PDB entry 2B0D | X-ray diffraction, 2.00 A resolution | chains A and B of the 4 polymer chains in the assembly

# Chain A (and B)
Molecule: Type II restriction enzyme EcoRV
From: Escherichia coli
Notes: EC 3.1.21.4; chain B of this document is another copy of the same molecule, construct and numbering; everything in this record applies to it too
UniProt: P04390 (T2E5_ECOLI); residues 1-245 here correspond to UniProt positions 0-244 (UniProt number = residue number - 1)
Sequence (245 residues; numbered 1 to 245; the number before each row is that of its first residue):
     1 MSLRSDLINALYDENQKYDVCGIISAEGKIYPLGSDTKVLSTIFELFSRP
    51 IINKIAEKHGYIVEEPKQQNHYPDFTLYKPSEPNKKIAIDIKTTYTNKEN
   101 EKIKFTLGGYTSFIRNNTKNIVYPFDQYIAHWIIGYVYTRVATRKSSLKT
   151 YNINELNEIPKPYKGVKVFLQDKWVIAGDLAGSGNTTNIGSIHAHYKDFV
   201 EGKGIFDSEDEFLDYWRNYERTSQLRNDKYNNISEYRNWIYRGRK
Unresolved in the structure: 1, 99-100, 142-147 (chain B: 1, 99-100, 144-146)
Bound ions: Ca2+ site 1: Glu45, Asp74; Ca2+ site 2: Asp74, Asp90 (shared with 1 residue of chain C)

# Chain A / chain B interface
Contacting residue pairs (81):
  Glu14(A) with Lys29(B); Tyr31(B), hydrogen bond
  Lys17(A) with Glu27(B)
  Tyr18(A) with Ser25(B); Glu27(B); Lys29(B), hydrogen bond; Tyr31(B)
  Asp19(A) with Ser25(B); Ala26(B), hydrogen bond (backbone-backbone); Glu27(B), hydrogen bond (backbone-side chain)
  Val20(A) with Ile23(B), hydrophobic; Ile24(B); Ser25(B)
  Cys21(A) with Ile24(B), hydrogen bond (backbone-backbone); Ser25(B); Ala26(B), hydrogen bond (side chain-backbone)
  Gly22(A) with Ile23(B); Ile24(B), hydrogen bond (backbone-backbone)
  Ile23(A) with Val20(B), hydrophobic; Gly22(B); Ile23(B), hydrophobic; Ile43(B), hydrophobic; Leu46(B), hydrophobic
  Ile24(A) with Val20(B); Cys21(B), hydrogen bond (backbone-backbone); Gly22(B), hydrogen bond (backbone-backbone); Leu156(B), hydrophobic
  Ser25(A) with Asp19(B); Val20(B); Cys21(B); Leu156(B)
  Ala26(A) with Asp19(B), hydrogen bond (backbone-backbone); Cys21(B), hydrogen bond (backbone-side chain); Leu156(B); Lys161(B)
  Glu27(A) with Lys17(B); Tyr18(B); Asp19(B), hydrogen bond (side chain-backbone)
  Gly28(A) with Leu156(B)
  Lys29(A) with Glu14(B), salt bridge; Tyr18(B)
  Tyr31(A) with Glu14(B), hydrogen bond; Tyr18(B); Leu46(B); Phe47(B); Pro50(B), hydrophobic
  Pro32(A) with Leu46(B)
  Leu33(A) with Leu46(B), hydrophobic
  Gly34(A) with Leu46(B); Arg49(B)
  Lys38(A) with Thr42(B), hydrogen bond (backbone-side chain)
  Val39(A) with Thr42(B); Leu46(B), hydrophobic
  Thr42(A) with Lys38(B), hydrogen bond (side chain-backbone); Val39(B); Thr42(B), hydrogen bond
  Ile43(A) with Ile23(B)
  Leu46(A) with Ile23(B), hydrophobic; Tyr31(B); Pro32(B); Leu33(B), hydrophobic; Gly34(B)
  Phe47(A) with Tyr31(B)
  Arg49(A) with Ser147(B), hydrogen bond (side chain-backbone); Leu148(B)
  Pro50(A) with Tyr31(B), hydrophobic; Leu148(B); Thr150(B)
  Asn53(A) with Leu148(B), hydrogen bond (side chain-backbone)
  Glu65(A) with Leu148(B)
  Leu148(A) with Arg49(B); Pro50(B); Asn53(B)
  Thr150(A) with Pro50(B)
  Ile153(A) with Ile153(B), hydrophobic
  Leu156(A) with Ile24(B), hydrophobic; Ser25(B); Ala26(B); Gly28(B)
  Asn157(A) with Ala26(B), hydrogen bond (side chain-backbone)
  Thr186(A) with Thr186(B)
Interface residues without a listed pair, chain A (37 interface residues in all): Ile30, Lys149, Asn185
Interface residues without a listed pair, chain B (38 interface residues in all): Ile30, Glu65, Lys149, Asn185

# Overview
37 residues of chain A face 38 of chain B across their interface; the contacts include 19 hydrogen bonds and 1
salt bridge. Polar contacts include Lys29(A)-Glu14(B), Glu14(A)-Tyr31(B) and Tyr18(A)-Lys29(B). The Ca2+ site
2 is built by Asp74(A) and Asp90(A).
Both chains are Type II restriction enzyme EcoRV (Escherichia coli). Entry 2B0D (EcoRV Restriction
Endonuclease/GAATTC/Ca2+) was determined by X-ray diffraction, deposited together with 2B0E.
